PDB entry 5C9B | X-ray diffraction, 2.40 A resolution | chains A and C of the 4 polymer chains in the assembly

Chain A (and C):
Molecule: ApRick protease
From: Rickettsia conorii
Notes: EC 3.-.-.-; chain C of this document is another copy of the same molecule, construct and numbering; everything in this record applies to it too
UniProt: Q92FY8 (Q92FY8_RICCN); numbering as in UniProt (aligned over 105-231)
Sequence (139 residues; numbered 104 to 242; the number before each row is that of its first residue):
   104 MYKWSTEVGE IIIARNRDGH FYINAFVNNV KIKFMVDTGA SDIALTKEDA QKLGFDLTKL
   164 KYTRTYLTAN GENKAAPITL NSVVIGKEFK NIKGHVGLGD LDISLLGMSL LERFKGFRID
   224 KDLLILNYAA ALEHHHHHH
Not modelled in the structure: 170-174, 235-242 (chain C: 171-176, 201, 235-242)
Modified residues: Mse104 (selenomethionine); Mse138 (selenomethionine; parent Met); Mse211 (selenomethionine; parent Met)
Sequence notes: initiating methionine (104); expression tag (232-242)
From the paper describing this entry:
  - catalytic residues: Asp140 (proposed by the authors, not directly observed)

Chain A / chain C interface:
Residue-residue contacts (6):
  Glu113(A) - Glu113(C)
  Glu113(A) - Arg221(C)  salt bridge
  Ile115(A) - Leu226(C)  hydrophobic
  Ile115(A) - Ile228(C)  hydrophobic
  Arg221(A) - Glu113(C)  salt bridge
  Leu226(A) - Ile115(C)  hydrophobic
Interface residues without a listed pair, chain A (5 interface residues in all): Ile228

In short:
The chain A/chain C interface involves 5 residues from each chain, with 2 salt bridges. The salt-bridged pair
is Glu113(A)-Arg221(C). The paper reports the catalytic residue Asp140(A).
Chain A and chain C are both ApRick protease (Rickettsia conorii); the structure, Crystal structure of a
retropepsin-like aspartic protease from Rickettsia conorii, was determined by X-ray diffraction, deposited
together with 5C9F.
